5X4U - chain A; structure by X-ray diffraction, 1.80 A resolution.

[Chain A]
Name: Photoactivated adenylyl cyclase
Sequence (366 residues; each row starts with the number of its first residue):
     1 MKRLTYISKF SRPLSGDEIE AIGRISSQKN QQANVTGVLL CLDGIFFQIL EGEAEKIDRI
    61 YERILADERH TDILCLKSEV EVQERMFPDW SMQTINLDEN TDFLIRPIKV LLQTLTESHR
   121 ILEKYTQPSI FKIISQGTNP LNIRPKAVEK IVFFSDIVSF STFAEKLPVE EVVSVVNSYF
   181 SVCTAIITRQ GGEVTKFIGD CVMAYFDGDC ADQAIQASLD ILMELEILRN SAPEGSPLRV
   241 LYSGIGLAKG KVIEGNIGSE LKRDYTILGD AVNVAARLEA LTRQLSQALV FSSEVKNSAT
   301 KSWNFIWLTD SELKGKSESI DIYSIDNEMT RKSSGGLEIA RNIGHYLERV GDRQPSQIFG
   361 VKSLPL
Disordered / not traced: 351-366
Ligand contacts: FMN (flavin mononucleotide): Tyr-6, Ile-22, Ile-25, Ser-26, Lys-29, Asn-30, Leu-39, Phe-46, Gln-48, Leu-50, Ile-60, Arg-63, Ile-64, Asp-67, Arg-69, His-70, Met-92

[Summary]
Bound to chain A: flavin mononucleotide.
Chain A is Photoactivated adenylyl cyclase; the structure, PAC from Oscillatoriaacuminata after 60 seconds
photoactivation, was determined by X-ray diffraction together with 5X4T and 5X4V from the same study.
